Entry 6MN7 (electron microscopy, 4.80 A resolution (low resolution: residue-level contacts below are approximate; hydrogen-bond / salt-bridge calls are withheld)); this record covers chains B and E of the 9 polymer chains in the assembly.

Chain B (and E):
Protein: Envelope Glycoprotein gp41
Organism: Human immunodeficiency virus 1
Notes: chain E of this document is another copy of the same molecule, construct and numbering; everything in this record applies to it too
UniProtKB: Q2N0S7 (Q2N0S7_9HIV1); residues 512-664 here correspond to UniProt positions 509-661 (UniProt number = residue number - 3)
Amino-acid sequence (153 residues; row label = number of the first residue in the row):
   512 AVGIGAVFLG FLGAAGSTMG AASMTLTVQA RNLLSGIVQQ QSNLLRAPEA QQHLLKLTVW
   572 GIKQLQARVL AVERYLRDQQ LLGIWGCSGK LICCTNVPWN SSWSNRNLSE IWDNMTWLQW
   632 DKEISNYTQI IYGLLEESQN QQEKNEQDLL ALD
Not modelled in the structure: 512-517, 551-565
Construct notes: engineered mutation Pro559 (Ile556 in Q2N0S7), Cys605 (Thr602 in Q2N0S7)
Disulfides: Cys598-Cys604
Glycans and other covalent adducts: N-acetylglucosamine (NAG) linked to Asn611, Asn618, Asn637

Interface between chain B and chain E:
Residue-residue contacts (15):
  Leu568(B) with Lys567(E); Leu568(E)
  Thr569(B) with Lys567(E)
  Ile573(B) with Lys567(E)
  Leu576(B) with Leu576(E)
  Leu581(B) with Arg579(E)
  Glu584(B) with Gly547(E); Ile548(E); Arg579(E)
  Arg588(B) with Ile548(E); Gln550(E)
  Gln591(B) with Tyr586(E)
  Ile595(B) with Thr538(E)
  Glu647(B) with Thr538(E); Arg542(E)
Other interface residues (no listed pair), chain B (13 interface residues in all): Leu587, Ser599, Asp659
Other interface residues (no listed pair), chain E (14 interface residues in all): Leu545, Leu587, Ser599, Ile603

Overview:
The interface between chain B and chain E involves 13 residues on one side and 14 on the other.
N-acetylglucosamine is covalently linked to Asn611(B), Asn618(B) and Asn637(B).
Both chains are Envelope Glycoprotein gp41 (Human immunodeficiency virus 1). Entry 6MN7 (Cryo-EM structure of
BG505.SOSIP.664 in complex with BF520.1 antigen binding fragment) was determined by electron microscopy.
